PDB entry 8HBG | electron microscopy, 3.60 A resolution | chains A and B of the 5 polymer chains in the assembly

# Chain A
Molecule: VP1 of capsid protein
Source organism: Foot-and-mouth disease virus A
Reference sequence: A0A7D5BJ70 (A0A7D5BJ70_9PICO); residues 1-211 here correspond to UniProt positions 525-735 (UniProt number = residue number + 524)
Sequence (211 residues; each row starts with the number of its first residue):
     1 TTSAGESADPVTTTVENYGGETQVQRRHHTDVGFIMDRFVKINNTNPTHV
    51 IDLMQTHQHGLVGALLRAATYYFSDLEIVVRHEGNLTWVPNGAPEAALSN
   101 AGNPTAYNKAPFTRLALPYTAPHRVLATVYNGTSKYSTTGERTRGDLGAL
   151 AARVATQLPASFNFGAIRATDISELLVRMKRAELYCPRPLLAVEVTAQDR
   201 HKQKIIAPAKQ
Unresolved in the structure: 137-155, 211
Sequence notes: conflict Asn46 (Ser570 in A0A7D5BJ70)

# Chain B
Molecule: VP2 of capsid protein
Source organism: Foot-and-mouth disease virus A
Reference sequence: A0A7D5BJ70 (A0A7D5BJ70_9PICO); residues 1-218 here correspond to UniProt positions 86-303 (UniProt number = residue number + 85)
Sequence (218 residues; numbered 1 to 218; the number before each row is that of its first residue):
     1 DKKTEETTLLEDRTLTTRNGHTTSTTQSSVGVTYGYSTGEDHVSGPNTSG
    51 LETRVTQAERFFKKHLFNWTTDKPFGHLEKLKLPTDHKGVYGHLVDSFAY
   101 MRNGWDVEVSAVGNQFNGGCLLVAMVPEWKKFTPREKYQLTLFPHQFISP
   151 RTNMTAHITVPYLGVNRYDQYKKHKPWTLVVMVVSPLTTSSIGATEIKVY
   201 ANIAPTHVHVAGELPSKE
Unresolved in the structure: 1-11
Sequence notes: conflict Thr14 (Ile99 in A0A7D5BJ70)

# Chain A / chain B interface
Contacting residue pairs (48):
  Gly5(A) - Phe147(B)
  Glu6(A) - Val30(B)
  Glu6(A) - Gln146(B)
  Glu6(A) - Phe147(B)  hydrogen bond (backbone-backbone)
  Glu6(A) - Ser149(B)
  Glu6(A) - Thr152(B)  hydrogen bond
  Ser7(A) - Val30(B)
  Ser7(A) - Thr33(B)
  Ala8(A) - His145(B)
  Ala8(A) - Gln146(B)
  Thr70(A) - Glu128(B)
  Tyr71(A) - Glu128(B)  hydrogen bond
  Tyr71(A) - Leu163(B)  hydrophobic
  Tyr71(A) - Gly164(B)
  Tyr71(A) - Val165(B)  hydrophobic
  His123(A) - Asn166(B)  hydrogen bond
  Arg124(A) - Asp41(B)  salt bridge
  Arg124(A) - Gly164(B)  hydrogen bond (side chain-backbone)
  Arg124(A) - Val165(B)
  Val125(A) - Val165(B)
  Ala127(A) - Val165(B)  hydrophobic
  Val129(A) - Glu128(B)
  Val129(A) - Trp129(B)
  Val129(A) - Lys130(B)
  Tyr130(A) - Glu128(B)
  Tyr130(A) - His174(B)
  Asn131(A) - Lys82(B)  hydrogen bond
  Asn131(A) - Glu128(B)  hydrogen bond (backbone-side chain)
  Asn131(A) - Trp129(B)
  Asn131(A) - His174(B)
  Asn131(A) - Lys175(B)  hydrogen bond (side chain-backbone)
  Gly132(A) - Lys173(B)
  Thr133(A) - Lys173(B)  hydrogen bond (backbone-backbone)
  Lys135(A) - Lys173(B)  hydrogen bond (backbone-side chain)
  Tyr136(A) - Lys173(B)
  Pro187(A) - Phe143(B)
  Arg188(A) - Pro127(B)  hydrogen bond (side chain-backbone)
  Arg188(A) - Glu128(B)
  Arg188(A) - Leu142(B)
  Pro189(A) - Glu136(B)
  Pro189(A) - Gln139(B)
  Pro189(A) - Leu142(B)
  Pro189(A) - Phe143(B)
  Leu190(A) - Gln139(B)  hydrogen bond (backbone-side chain)
  Leu191(A) - Glu136(B)
  Ala192(A) - Arg135(B)  hydrogen bond (backbone-side chain)
  Val193(A) - Arg135(B)
  Glu194(A) - Arg135(B)
Also at the interface, not in a pair above, chain A (28 interface residues in all): Leu126, Phe162, Cys186
Also at the interface, not in a pair above, chain B (33 interface residues in all): Tyr36, Val126, Phe132, Thr133, Asn153, Arg167, Pro176, Thr178

# Overview
28 residues of chain A face 33 of chain B across their interface; the contacts include 13 hydrogen bonds and 1
salt bridge. Polar pairs include Arg124(A)-Asp41(B), Glu6(A)-Thr152(B) and Tyr71(A)-Glu128(B).
Chain A is VP1 of capsid protein and chain B is VP2 of capsid protein, both from Foot-and-mouth disease virus
A; the structure, FMDV (A/TUR/14/98) in complex with M678F, was determined by electron microscopy, deposited
together with 8HBI, 8HEE, 8HEG and 8HBJ.
